PDB entry 5ZK5 | X-ray diffraction, 2.25 A resolution | chains A and B

Chain A:
Name: Eukaryotic translation initiation factor 4E
Source organism: Homo sapiens
UniProt: P06730 (IF4E_HUMAN); residue numbers follow UniProt; this construct covers 28-217
Amino-acid sequence (191 residues; numbered 27 to 217; the number before each row is that of its first residue):
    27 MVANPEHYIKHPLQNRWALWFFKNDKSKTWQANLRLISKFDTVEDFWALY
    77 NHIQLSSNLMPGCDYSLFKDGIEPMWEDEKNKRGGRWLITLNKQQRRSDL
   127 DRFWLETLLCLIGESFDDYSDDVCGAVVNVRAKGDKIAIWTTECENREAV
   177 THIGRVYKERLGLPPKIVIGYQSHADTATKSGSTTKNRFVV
Disordered / not traced: 27-30, 206-210
Differences from the reference sequence: initiating methionine (27)
Residues lining bound ligands: 7N-methyl-8-hydroguanosine-5'-triphosphate (MGT): W56, Q57, P100, M101, W102, E103, N155, R157, K162, W166
UniProt features mapped onto this chain:
  - region (EIF4EBP1/2/3 binding): H37 to Q40, W73 to N77, E132 to G139
  - binding site (mRNA): W56, Q57, W102, E103, R157 to K162, T205 to S207
  - site: K159 (Microbial infection: Interaction with potato virus Y VPg)
  - modified residue: S209 (Phosphoserine)
  - mutagenesis: S53 (S53A/D: No effect on phosphorylation level nor incorporation into eIF4F complex; S53A: Does not affect ability to rescue growth of yeast lacking a functional EIF4E/CDC33 gene), W56 (W56A: Impairs mRNA nuclear export. Reduces affinity for ribavirin), W73 (W73A: Abolishes binding to EIF4EBP1. Impairs interaction with DDX3X. Does not impair mRNA nuclear export. Does not affect affinity for ribavirin), W102 (W102L: Decrease in mRNA cap binding; when associated with A-105), E103 (E103A: No effect), D104 (D104A: No effect), E105 (E105A: Decrease in mRNA cap binding; when associated with L-102), K119 (K119A: Higher affinity for EIF4G1), S209 (S209A: Abolishes resistance to cellular stress and DNA-damaging agents. Does not affect ability to rescue growth of yeast lacking a functional EIF4E/CDC33 gene; S209D: Phosphomimetic mutant ...)

Chain B:
Name: Lys-arg-tyr-ser-arg-glu-gln-leu-leu-MK8-phe-gln-arg-MK8
UniProt: Q04637 (IF4G1_HUMAN); residues 2-15 here correspond to UniProt positions 609-622 (UniProt number = residue number + 607)
Amino-acid sequence (17 residues; row label = number of the first residue in the row):
     1 XKKRYSREQLLLFQR
   101 L
    17 X
Disordered / not traced: 1-2
Covalently attached groups: covalent link R15-L101, NH2_17-L101
Modified positions: ACE (acetyl group) at position 1, NH2 (amino group) at position 17; L12, L101 (2-methyl-L-norleucine; MK8)
Differences from the reference sequence: acetylation (1); conflict S6 (Asp613 in Q04637), Q9 (Phe616 in Q04637), L12 (Gly619 in Q04637), R15 (Phe622 in Q04637), L101 (Ile623 in Q04637); amidation (17)

Chain A / chain B interface:
Residue-residue contacts (23; chain A residue first):
  H37(A) with Y5(B); F13(B)
  P38(A) with Y5(B), hydrogen bond (backbone-side chain)
  Q40(A) with K3(B), hydrogen bond (side chain-backbone)
  V69(A) with Y5(B); L10(B), hydrophobic; F13(B), hydrophobic
  W73(A) with L10(B), hydrogen bond (side chain-backbone); L11(B), hydrophobic; F13(B); Q14(B)
  N77(A) with Q14(B)
  E132(A) with R7(B), salt bridge
  L135(A) with R7(B); L10(B); L11(B), hydrophobic
  I138(A) with L10(B), hydrophobic
  G139(A) with R4(B); Y5(B), hydrogen bond (backbone-backbone); L10(B)
  E140(A) with K3(B); R4(B)
  R186(A) with R7(B), hydrogen bond (backbone-side chain)
Other interface residues (no listed pair), chain A (17 interface residues in all): L39, E70, Y76, L131, S141
From the paper, about this interface:
  - interface residues, chain A: P38(A), W73(A), Y76(A), N77(A), L131(A)

In short:
17 residues of chain A face 8 of chain B across their interface, with 5 hydrogen bonds and 1 salt bridge.
Polar pairs include E132(A)-R7(B), P38(A)-Y5(B) and Q40(A)-K3(B). Chain A binds
7N-methyl-8-hydroguanosine-5'-triphosphate. From UniProt: 13 mRNA-binding residues and 9 mutagenesis sites on
chain A. The paper reports interface residues P38(A), W73(A) and Y76(A) among others.
Chain A is Eukaryotic translation initiation factor 4E (Homo sapiens) and chain B is
Lys-arg-tyr-ser-arg-glu-gln-leu-leu-MK8-phe-gln-arg-MK8; the structure, Stapled-peptides tailored against
initiation of translation, was determined by X-ray diffraction (same publication as 5ZJY, 5ZJZ, 5ZK7, 5ZK9 and
5ZML).
